PDB entry 5JKR | X-ray diffraction, 2.60 A resolution | chains B and D

== Chain B ==
Molecule: Uracil-DNA glycosylase
From: Vaccinia virus Copenhagen
Notes: EC 3.2.2.27
UniProt: P20536 (UNG_VACCC); numbering as in UniProt (aligned over 1-218)
Amino-acid sequence (232 residues; each row starts with the number of its first residue; numbers below 1 keep their minus sign (Met-13 is residue -13)):
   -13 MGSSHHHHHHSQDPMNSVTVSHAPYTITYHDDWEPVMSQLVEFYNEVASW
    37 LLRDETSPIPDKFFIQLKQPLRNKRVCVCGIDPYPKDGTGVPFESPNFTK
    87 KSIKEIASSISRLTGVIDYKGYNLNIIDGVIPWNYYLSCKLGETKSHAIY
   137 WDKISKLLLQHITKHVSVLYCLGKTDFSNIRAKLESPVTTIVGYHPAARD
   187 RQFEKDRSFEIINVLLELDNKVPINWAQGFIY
Unresolved in the structure: -13 to -3
Construct notes: initiating methionine (-13); expression tag (-12 to 0)

== Chain D ==
Molecule: DNA polymerase processivity factor component A20
From: Vaccinia virus Copenhagen
UniProt: P20995 (A20_VACCC); residues 1-50 here = UniProt positions 1-50
Amino-acid sequence (52 residues; each row starts with the number of its first residue; numbers below 1 keep their minus sign (Gly-1 is residue -1)):
    -1 GAMTSSADLTNLKELLSLYKSLRFSDSAAIEKYNSLVEWGTSTYAKIGVQ
    49 KV
Unresolved in the structure: -1
Construct notes: expression tag (-1 to 0); engineered mutation Ala43 (Trp in P20995)
Reported in the primary citation:
  - mutagenesis - W43A: decreased stability with Uracil-DNA glycosylase (chain B) (citing earlier work)

== Chain B / chain D interface ==
Contacting residue pairs - 30 pairs, chain B then chain D:
  Lys160(B) - Ala0(D)  hydrogen bond (side chain-backbone)
  Arg167(B) - Ala43(D)
  Pro173(B) - Lys44(D)
  Val174(B) - Tyr42(D)
  Val174(B) - Ala43(D)
  Thr175(B) - Tyr42(D)
  Thr175(B) - Lys44(D)  hydrogen bond (side chain-backbone)
  Thr176(B) - Tyr42(D)  hydrogen bond (backbone-backbone)
  Ile177(B) - Met1(D)
  Val178(B) - Met1(D)  hydrogen bond (backbone-side chain)
  Gly179(B) - Thr2(D)
  Asp192(B) - Thr2(D)  hydrogen bond
  Arg193(B) - Thr2(D)  hydrogen bond (backbone-backbone)
  Arg193(B) - Ser4(D)  hydrogen bond
  Arg193(B) - Leu7(D)
  Ser194(B) - Thr2(D)  hydrogen bond
  Glu196(B) - Leu7(D)
  Ile197(B) - Met1(D)
  Ile197(B) - Thr2(D)
  Ile197(B) - Leu7(D)  hydrophobic
  Ile197(B) - Leu10(D)  hydrophobic
  Ile197(B) - Tyr42(D)
  Val200(B) - Leu7(D)  hydrophobic
  Val200(B) - Leu10(D)
  Leu201(B) - Ile45(D)  hydrophobic
  Glu203(B) - Leu14(D)
  Leu204(B) - Gly46(D)
  Leu204(B) - Val47(D)
  Asp205(B) - Gly46(D)
  Asn206(B) - Tyr17(D)
Interface residues without a listed pair, chain B (22 interface residues in all): Tyr180, Lys191
Interface residues without a listed pair, chain D (20 interface residues in all): Ser3, Asp6, Lys11, Leu13, Ser40, Thr41
The authors on this interface:
  - hot spots on chain D (mutagenesis) - W43A: decreased binding to Uracil-DNA glycosylase (chain B) (citing earlier work)

== In short ==
The interface between chain B and chain D involves 22 residues on one side and 20 on the other; the contacts
include 8 hydrogen bonds. Polar pairs include Lys160(B)-Ala0(D), Thr175(B)-Lys44(D) and Val178(B)-Met1(D).
From the paper: W43A of chain D reduces stability with Uracil-DNA glycosylase (chain B); W43A of chain D
reduces binding to Uracil-DNA glycosylase (chain B).
Chain B is Uracil-DNA glycosylase and chain D is DNA polymerase processivity factor component A20, both from
Vaccinia virus Copenhagen; the structure, vaccinia virus D4/A20(1-50)w43a mutant, was determined by X-ray
diffraction, deposited together with 5JKS.
